Entry 5LMV (electron microscopy, 4.90 A resolution (low resolution: residue-level contacts below are approximate; hydrogen-bond / salt-bridge calls are withheld)); this record covers chains A and T of the 26 polymer chains in the assembly.

# Chain A
Molecule: 16S ribosomal RNA
Organism: Thermus thermophilus HB8
Sequence (1522 nucleotides; each row starts with the number of its first residue; note: 44 numbers in that range are skipped by the numbering (no residue carries them; nothing is unmodelled there); a row labelled like 189A-189L holds insertion residues (189A, then the next letters in order); numbering starts at 0):
     0 UUUGUUGGAG AGUUUGAUCC UGGCUCAGGG UGAACGCUGG CGGCGUGCCU AAGACAUGCA
    60 AGUCGUGCGG GCCG
    76 CGGGGUUUU
    88 ACUCCG
    96 UGGUCAGCGG CGGACGGGUG AGUAACGCGU GGGU
  129A G
   130 ACCUACCCGG AAGAGGGGGA CAACCCGGGG AAACUCGGGC UAAUCCCCCA UGUGGACCCG
189A-189L CCCCUUGGGGUG
   190 UGUCCAAAGG GCUUU
   216 GCCCGCUUCC GGAUGGGCCC GCGUCCCAUC AGCUAGUUGG UGGGGUAAUG GCCCACCAAG
   276 GCGACGACGG GUAGCCGGUC UGAGAGGAUG GCCGGCCACA GGGGCACUGA GACACGGGCC
   336 CCACUCCUAC GGGAGGCAGC AGUUAGGAAU CUUCCGCAAU GGGCGCAAGC CUGACGGAGC
   396 GACGCCGCUU GGAGGAAGAA GCCCUUCGGG GUGUAAACUC CUGA
   441 ACCCGGGACG AAACCCCC
   460 GA
   470 CGAGGGGA
   479 CUGACGGUAC CGGGGUAA
   498 UAGCGCCGGC CAACUCCGUG CCAGCAGCCG CGGUAAUACG GAGGGCGCGA GCGUUACCCG
   558 GAUUCACUGG GCGUAAAGGG CGUGUAGGCG GCCUGGGGCG UCCCAUGUGA AAGACCACGG
   618 CUCAACCGUG GGGGAGCGUG GGAUACGCUC AGGCUAGACG GUGGGAGAGG GUGGUGGAAU
   678 UCCCGGAGUA GCGGUGAAAU GCGCAGAUAC CGGGAGGAAC GCCGAUGGCG AAGGCAGCCA
   738 CCUGGUCCAC CCGUGACGCU GAGGCGCGAA AGCGUGGGGA GCAAACCGGA UUAGAUACCC
   798 GGGUAGUCCA CGCCCUAAAC GAUGCGCGCU AGGUCUCUGG GUCU
   848 CCUGGGGGCC GAAGCUAACG CGUUAAGCGC GCCGCCUGGG GAGUACGGCC GCAAGGCUGA
   908 AACUCAAAGG AAUUGACGGG GGCCCGCACA AGCGGUGGAG CAUGUGGUUU AAUUCGAAGC
   968 AACGCGAAGA ACCUUACCAG GCCUUGACAU GCUA
 1001A G
  1002 GGAACCCGGG UGAAAGCCUG GGGUGCCCC
1030A-1030D GCGA
  1031 GGGGAGCCCU AGCACAGGUG CUGCAUGGCC GUCGUCAGCU CGUGCCGUGA GGUGUUGGGU
  1091 UAAGUCCCGC AACGAGCGCA ACCCCCGCCG UUAGUUGCCA GCGGUUCGGC CGGGCACUCU
  1151 AACGGGACUG CCCGCG
  1168 AAAGCGGGAG GAAGGAGGGG ACGACGUCUG GUCAGCAUGG CCCUUACGGC CUGGGCGACA
  1228 CACGUGCUAC AAUGCCCACU ACAAAGCGAU GCCACCCGGC AACGGGGAGC UAAUCGCAAA
  1288 AAGGUGGGCC CAGUUCGGAU UGGGGUCUGC AACCCGACCC CAUGAAGCCG GAAUCGCUAG
  1348 UAAUCGCGGA UCAGCC
 1363A A
  1364 UGCCGCGGUG AAUACGUUCC CGGGCCUUGU ACACACCGCC CGUCACGCCA UGGGAGCGGG
  1424 CUCUACCCGA AGUCGCCGG
1442A-1442B GA
  1443 GCCUA
  1452 C
  1456 GGGCAGGCGC CGAGGGUAGG GCCCGUGACU GGGGCGAAGU CGUAACAAGG UAGCUGUACC
  1516 GGAAGGUGCG GCUGGAUCAC CUCCUUUCU
Not modelled in the structure: 0-4, 1543-1544

# Chain T
Protein: 30S ribosomal protein S20
Organism: Thermus thermophilus HB8
Reference sequence: P80380 (RS20_THET8); residue numbers follow UniProt; this construct covers 1-106
Amino-acid sequence (106 residues; each row starts with the number of its first residue):
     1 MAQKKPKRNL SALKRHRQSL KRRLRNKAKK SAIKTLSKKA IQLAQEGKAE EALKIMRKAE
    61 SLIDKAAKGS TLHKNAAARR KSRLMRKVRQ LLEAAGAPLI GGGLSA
Not modelled in the structure: 1-7

# Chain A / chain T interface
Pairs across the interface (103):
  G61(A) with Leu10(T); Lys14(T)
  U62(A) with Lys14(T)
  G102(A) with Arg17(T)
  C103(A) with Lys14(T); Arg17(T)
  G104(A) with Lys14(T); Gln18(T)
  G105(A) with Lys14(T); Gln18(T); Arg22(T)
  C106(A) with Lys14(T); Arg15(T)
  G107(A) with Arg15(T)
  G108(A) with Arg15(T)
  C132(A) with Lys74(T); Asn75(T)
  U133(A) with Lys74(T)
  C150(A) with Lys21(T)
  C174(A) with Arg25(T)
  C175(A) with Arg25(T)
  C176(A) with Lys29(T)
  C177(A) with Lys65(T)
  C178(A) with Lys65(T)
  G184(A) with Asp64(T)
  A185(A) with Glu60(T); Ala78(T); Lys81(T)
  C186(A) with Ala78(T); Lys81(T); Ser82(T); Met85(T)
  C187(A) with Ser82(T); Met85(T); Arg86(T); Arg89(T); Gly103(T); Leu104(T); Ser105(T)
  C188(A) with Arg86(T); Arg89(T); Ser105(T)
  G189L(A) with Ser105(T)
  U190(A) with Ser105(T); Ala106(T)
  G191(A) with Met85(T); Gly101(T); Gly102(T); Gly103(T); Leu104(T); Ala106(T)
  U192(A) with Arg57(T); Glu60(T); Gly102(T); Gly103(T)
  C193(A) with Arg57(T); Glu60(T); Ser61(T); Asp64(T)
  C194(A) with Ser61(T); Asp64(T); Lys65(T)
  A195(A) with Lys65(T); Lys68(T)
  U222(A) with Lys68(T)
  U223(A) with Lys68(T)
  G259(A) with Arg83(T)
  G260(A) with Lys34(T); Arg80(T); Arg83(T)
  U261(A) with Arg79(T); Arg83(T)
  A262(A) with Lys74(T); Asn75(T); Ala76(T)
  A263(A) with Asn75(T); Arg79(T)
  C322(A) with Arg23(T)
  U323(A) with Ser19(T); Arg22(T); Arg23(T); Asn26(T)
  G324(A) with Arg22(T); Ser70(T)
  A325(A) with Lys74(T)
  G332(A) with Leu10(T); His16(T)
  G333(A) with His16(T)
  U1436(A) with Arg23(T); Lys27(T)
  G1438(A) with Lys34(T)
  C1439(A) with Lys38(T)
  G1456(A) with Leu36(T); Lys39(T)
  G1457(A) with Ala32(T); Lys39(T)
  G1458(A) with Ala28(T); Ser31(T); Ala32(T); Thr35(T)
  C1459(A) with Lys27(T); Ala28(T); Ser31(T)
Interface residues without a listed pair, chain A (57 interface residues in all): A60, C63, C131, A196, G258, G326, G350, C1437
Interface residues without a listed pair, chain T (54 interface residues in all): Arg8, Ser11, Leu24, Lys30, His73, Lys87, Gln90

# Summary
Chain A and chain T form an interface of 57 and 54 residues respectively.
Chain A is 16S ribosomal RNA and chain T is 30S ribosomal protein S20, both from Thermus thermophilus HB8; the
structure, Structure of bacterial 30S-IF1-IF2-IF3-mRNA-tRNA translation pre-initiation complex(state-III), was
determined by electron microscopy together with 5LMN, 5LMO, 5LMP, 5LMQ, 5LMR, 5LMS, 5LMT and 5LMU from the
same study.
